PDB entry 9L7M | electron microscopy, 3.48 A resolution | chains C and D of the 5 polymer chains in the assembly

# Chain C
Name: Tubulin alpha-1B chain
Organism: Sus scrofa
Notes: EC 3.6.5.-
UniProtKB: Q2XVP4 (TBA1B_PIG); residue numbers follow UniProt; this construct covers 1-451
Amino-acid sequence (451 residues; each row starts with the number of its first residue):
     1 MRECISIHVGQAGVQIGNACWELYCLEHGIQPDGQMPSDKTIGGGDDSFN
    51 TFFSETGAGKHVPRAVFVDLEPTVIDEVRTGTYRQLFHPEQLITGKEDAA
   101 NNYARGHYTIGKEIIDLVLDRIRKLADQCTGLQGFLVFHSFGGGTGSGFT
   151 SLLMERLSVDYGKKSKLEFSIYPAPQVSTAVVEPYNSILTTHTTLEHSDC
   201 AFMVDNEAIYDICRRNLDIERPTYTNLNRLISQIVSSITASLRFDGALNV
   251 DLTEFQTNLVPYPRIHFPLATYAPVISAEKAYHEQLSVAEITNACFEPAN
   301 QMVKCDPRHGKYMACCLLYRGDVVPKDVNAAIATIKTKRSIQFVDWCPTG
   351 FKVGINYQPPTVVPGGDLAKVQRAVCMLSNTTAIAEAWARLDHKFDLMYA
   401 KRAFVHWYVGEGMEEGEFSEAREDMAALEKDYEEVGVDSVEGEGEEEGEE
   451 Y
Not modelled in the structure: 440-451
Bound ions: Mg2+: E71 (together with GTP)
Small-molecule neighbours: GTP: G10, Q11, A12, Q15, I16, E71, D98, A99, A100, N101, S140, G142, G143, G144, T145, G146, I171, T179, E183, N206, Y224, L227, N228
Curated features (UniProtKB/Swiss-Prot):
  - motif: M1 to C4 (MREC motif)
  - active site: E254
  - binding site (GTP): G10, Q11, A12, Q15, E71, A99, S140, G143, G144, T145, G146, T179, E183, N206, Y224, N228, L252
  - binding site (Mg(2+)): E71
  - site: Y451 (Involved in polymerization)
  - modified residue: K40 (N6,N6,N6-trimethyllysine), S48 (Phosphoserine), S232 (Phosphoserine), Y282 (3'-nitrotyrosine), R339 (Omega-N-methylarginine), S439 (Phosphoserine), E443 (5-glutamyl polyglutamate), E445 (5-glutamyl polyglutamate), Y451 (3'-nitrotyrosine)
  - cross-link (Glycyl lysine isopeptide (Lys-Gly)): K326 (interchain with G-Cter in ubiquitin), K370 (interchain with G-Cter in ubiquitin)

# Chain D
Name: Tubulin beta chain
Organism: Sus scrofa
UniProtKB: P02554 (TBB_PIG); the author numbering skips numbers that UniProt does not, so the offset changes along the chain: 1-44 = UniProt 1-44; 47-360 = UniProt 45-358; 369-455 = UniProt 359-445
Amino-acid sequence (445 residues; each row starts with the number of its first residue; note: 10 numbers in that range are skipped by the numbering (no residue carries them; nothing is unmodelled there)):
     1 MREIVHIQAGQCGNQIGAKFWEVISDEHGIDPTGSYHGDSDLQL
    47 ERINVYYNEAAGNKYVPRAILVDLEPGTMDSVRSGPFGQIFRPDNFVFGQ
    97 SGAGNNWAKGHYTEGAELVDSVLDVVRKESESCDCLQGFQLTHSLGGGTG
   147 SGMGTLLISKIREEYPDRIMNTFSVVPSPKVSDTVVEPYNATLSVHQLVE
   197 NTDETYCIDNEALYDICFRTLKLTTPTYGDLNHLVSATMSGVTTCLRFPG
   247 QLNADLRKLAVNMVPFPRLHFFMPGFAPLTSRGSQQYRALTVPELTQQMF
   297 DAKNMMAACDPRHGRYLTVAAVFRGRMSMKEVDEQMLNVQNKNSSYFVEW
   347 IPNNVKTAVCDIPP
   369 RGLKMSATFIGNSTAIQELFKRISEQFTAMFRRKAFLHWYTGEGMDEMEF
   419 TEAESNMNDLVSEYQQYQDATADEQGEFEEEGEEDEA
Not modelled in the structure: 437-455
Bound ions: Mg2+: E71 (together with GTP)
Small-molecule neighbours: GTP: G10, Q11, C12, Q15, E71, A99, G100, N101, S140, G142, G143, G144, T145, G146, V171, E183, N206, Y224, N228
Curated features (UniProtKB/Swiss-Prot):
  - motif: M1 to I4 (MREI motif)
  - binding site (GTP): Q11, E71, S140, G144, T145, G146, N206, N228
  - binding site (Mg(2+)): E71
  - modified residue: S40 (Phosphoserine), K60 (N6-acetyllysine), S174 (Phosphoserine), T287 (Phosphothreonine), T292 (Phosphothreonine), R320 (Omega-N-methylarginine), E448 (5-glutamyl polyglutamate)
  - cross-link (Glycyl lysine isopeptide (Lys-Gly)): K60 (interchain with G-Cter in ubiquitin), K326 (interchain with G-Cter in ubiquitin)

# How chain C and chain D interact
Residue-residue contacts - 40 pairs, chain C then chain D:
  E254(C) - G100(D)
  E254(C) - N101(D)
  Q256(C) - W407(D)
  T257(C) - G100(D)
  T257(C) - F404(D)
  T257(C) - W407(D)
  N258(C) - N101(D)
  N258(C) - V181(D)  hydrogen bond (side chain-backbone)
  N258(C) - F404(D)
  V260(C) - H406(D)
  V260(C) - W407(D)
  P261(C) - F404(D)  hydrogen bond (backbone-backbone)
  Y262(C) - R401(D)  hydrogen bond (side chain-backbone)
  Y262(C) - H406(D)  hydrogen bond (backbone-side chain)
  P263(C) - H406(D)
  K326(C) - F214(D)
  K326(C) - T220(D)
  K326(C) - T221(D)
  K326(C) - P222(D)
  N329(C) - V177(D)
  N329(C) - Y210(D)
  K336(C) - P175(D)
  W346(C) - M398(D)
  W346(C) - R401(D)
  W346(C) - A403(D)  hydrophobic
  C347(C) - V181(D)  hydrophobic
  P348(C) - Q394(D)
  P348(C) - M398(D)
  T349(C) - S178(D)
  T349(C) - T180(D)
  T349(C) - V181(D)
  T349(C) - P184(D)
  F351(C) - D179(D)
  F351(C) - T180(D)
  F351(C) - V181(D)
  K352(C) - N101(D)
  K352(C) - D179(D)
  K352(C) - V181(D)
  V353(C) - D179(D)
  S439(C) - R401(D)
Other interface residues (no listed pair), chain C (27 interface residues in all): A247, L248, D251, T253, L259, P325, V435, V437
Other interface residues (no listed pair), chain D (27 interface residues in all): Q11, E71, N102, V182, Y224, A397

# Summary
The chain C/chain D interface involves 27 residues from each chain, with 4 hydrogen bonds. Among the polar
pairs are N258(C)-V181(D), Y262(C)-R401(D) and Y262(C)-H406(D). Chain C binds GTP. Bound to chain D: GTP.
Here chain C is Tubulin alpha-1B chain and chain D is Tubulin beta chain, both from Sus scrofa. Entry 9L7M
(Nucleotide-free kinesin-1 motor domain bound to the microtubule) was determined by electron microscopy
together with 9L6K, 9L78 and 9L7E from the same study.
